8OVM - chains A and B of the 5 polymer chains in the assembly; structure by electron microscopy, 3.24 A resolution.

[Chain A (and B)]
Molecule: Amyloid-beta A4 protein
Organism: Homo sapiens
Notes: chain B of this document is another copy of the same molecule, construct and numbering; everything in this record applies to it too
UniProt: B4DM00 (B4DM00_HUMAN); residues 1-40 here correspond to UniProt positions 430-469 (UniProt number = residue number + 429)
Sequence (40 residues; each row starts with the number of its first residue):
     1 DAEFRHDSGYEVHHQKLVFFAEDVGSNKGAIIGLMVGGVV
Unresolved in the structure: 1-4
From the paper describing this entry:
  - contacts within the chain: His6-Glu11, Glu11-His13, Asp23-Lys28

[Interface between chain A and chain B]
Contacting residue pairs (88; chain A residue first):
  Arg5(A) - Arg5(B)
  His6(A) - Arg5(B)  hydrogen bond (backbone-backbone)
  His6(A) - His6(B)
  Asp7(A) - His6(B)  hydrogen bond (backbone-backbone)
  Asp7(A) - Asp7(B)
  Ser8(A) - His6(B)
  Ser8(A) - Asp7(B)
  Ser8(A) - Ser8(B)
  Ser8(A) - Gly9(B)  hydrogen bond (backbone-backbone)
  Gly9(A) - Gly9(B)
  Gly9(A) - Tyr10(B)  hydrogen bond (backbone-backbone)
  Tyr10(A) - Tyr10(B)
  Glu11(A) - His6(B)  salt bridge
  Glu11(A) - Tyr10(B)  hydrogen bond (backbone-backbone)
  Glu11(A) - Glu11(B)
  Glu11(A) - Val12(B)  hydrogen bond (backbone-backbone)
  Val12(A) - Val12(B)
  His13(A) - His6(B)  hydrogen bond
  His13(A) - Glu11(B)  salt bridge
  His13(A) - Val12(B)  hydrogen bond (backbone-backbone)
  His13(A) - His13(B)
  His14(A) - His13(B)  hydrogen bond (backbone-backbone)
  His14(A) - His14(B)
  His14(A) - Gln15(B)  hydrogen bond (backbone-backbone)
  Gln15(A) - Gln15(B)
  Lys16(A) - Gln15(B)  hydrogen bond (backbone-backbone)
  Lys16(A) - Lys16(B)
  Lys16(A) - Leu17(B)  hydrogen bond (backbone-backbone)
  Leu17(A) - Leu17(B)
  Val18(A) - Leu17(B)  hydrogen bond (backbone-backbone)
  Val18(A) - Val18(B)
  Val18(A) - Phe19(B)  hydrogen bond (backbone-backbone)
  Phe19(A) - Phe19(B)  hydrophobic
  Phe19(A) - Val36(B)  hydrophobic
  Phe19(A) - Gly37(B)
  Phe20(A) - Phe19(B)  hydrogen bond (backbone-backbone)
  Phe20(A) - Phe20(B)  hydrophobic
  Phe20(A) - Ala21(B)  hydrogen bond (backbone-backbone)
  Ala21(A) - Ala21(B)
  Ala21(A) - Gly37(B)
  Ala21(A) - Val39(B)  hydrophobic
  Glu22(A) - Ala21(B)  hydrogen bond (backbone-backbone)
  Glu22(A) - Glu22(B)
  Glu22(A) - Asp23(B)  hydrogen bond (backbone-backbone)
  Glu22(A) - Val39(B)
  Asp23(A) - Asp23(B)
  Asp23(A) - Val39(B)
  Val24(A) - Asp23(B)  hydrogen bond (backbone-backbone)
  Gly25(A) - Asp23(B)  hydrogen bond (backbone-backbone)
  Gly25(A) - Val24(B)
  Gly25(A) - Gly25(B)
  Gly25(A) - Ser26(B)
  Ser26(A) - Ser26(B)  hydrogen bond (backbone-side chain)
  Ser26(A) - Asn27(B)  hydrogen bond (backbone-backbone)
  Asn27(A) - Asn27(B)  hydrogen bond
  Asn27(A) - Lys28(B)  hydrogen bond (backbone-backbone)
  Lys28(A) - Asp23(B)  salt bridge
  Lys28(A) - Gly25(B)  hydrogen bond (side chain-backbone)
  Lys28(A) - Lys28(B)
  Lys28(A) - Val40(B)
  Gly29(A) - Lys28(B)  hydrogen bond (backbone-backbone)
  Gly29(A) - Gly29(B)
  Gly29(A) - Ala30(B)  hydrogen bond (backbone-backbone)
  Ala30(A) - Ala30(B)
  Ala30(A) - Val40(B)  hydrophobic
  Ile31(A) - Ala30(B)  hydrogen bond (backbone-backbone)
  Ile31(A) - Ile31(B)
  Ile31(A) - Ile32(B)  hydrogen bond (backbone-backbone)
  Ile32(A) - Ile32(B)
  Ile32(A) - Met35(B)  hydrophobic
  Gly33(A) - Ile32(B)  hydrogen bond (backbone-backbone)
  Gly33(A) - Gly33(B)  hydrogen bond (backbone-backbone)
  Leu34(A) - Gly33(B)  hydrogen bond (backbone-backbone)
  Leu34(A) - Leu34(B)
  Leu34(A) - Met35(B)  hydrogen bond (backbone-backbone)
  Met35(A) - Met35(B)
  Val36(A) - Met35(B)  hydrogen bond (backbone-backbone)
  Val36(A) - Val36(B)
  Gly37(A) - Val36(B)  hydrogen bond (backbone-backbone)
  Gly38(A) - Met35(B)
  Gly38(A) - Val36(B)  hydrogen bond (backbone-backbone)
  Gly38(A) - Gly37(B)
  Gly38(A) - Gly38(B)
  Val39(A) - Met35(B)
  Val39(A) - Gly38(B)  hydrogen bond (backbone-backbone)
  Val39(A) - Val39(B)
  Val39(A) - Val40(B)  hydrogen bond (backbone-backbone)
  Val40(A) - Val40(B)

[Summary]
The chain A/chain B interface involves 36 residues from each chain, with 38 hydrogen bonds and 3 salt bridges.
Polar contacts include Glu11(A)-His6(B), His13(A)-Glu11(B) and Lys28(A)-Asp23(B). The paper reports contacts
within the chain involving His6(A), Glu11(A) and His13(A) among others.
Chain A and chain B are both Amyloid-beta A4 protein (Homo sapiens); the structure, Lipidic amyloid-beta(1-40)
fibril - polymorph L2, was determined by electron microscopy together with 8OVK, 8OWD, 8OWE, 8OWJ and 8OWK
from the same study.
